PDB entry 6HU9 | electron microscopy, 3.35 A resolution | chains o and w of the 44 polymer chains in the assembly

Chain o:
Protein: Cytochrome c oxidase subunit 3
Source organism: Saccharomyces cerevisiae (strain ATCC 204508 / S288c)
Notes: EC 1.9.3.1
Reference sequence: P00420 (COX3_YEAST); residues 1-269 here = UniProt positions 1-269
Amino-acid sequence (269 residues; row label = number of the first residue in the row):
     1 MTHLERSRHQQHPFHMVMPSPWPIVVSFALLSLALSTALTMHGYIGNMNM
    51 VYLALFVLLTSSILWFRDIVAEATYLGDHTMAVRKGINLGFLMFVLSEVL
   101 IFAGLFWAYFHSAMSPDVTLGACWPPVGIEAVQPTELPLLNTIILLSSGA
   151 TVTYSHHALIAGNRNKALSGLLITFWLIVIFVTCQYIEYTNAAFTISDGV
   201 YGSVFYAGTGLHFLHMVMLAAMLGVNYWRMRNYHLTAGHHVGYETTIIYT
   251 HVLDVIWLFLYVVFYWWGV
Curated features (UniProtKB/Swiss-Prot):
  - natural variant: V263 (V263T: In strain: D273-10B/A48)

Chain w:
Protein: Cytochrome c oxidase subunit 6A, mitochondrial
Source organism: Saccharomyces cerevisiae (strain ATCC 204508 / S288c)
Notes: EC 1.9.3.1
Reference sequence: P32799 (COX13_YEAST); residue numbers follow UniProt; this construct covers 10-129
Amino-acid sequence (131 residues; each row starts with the number of its first residue):
    10 ASSLPPNALKPAFGPPDKVAAQKFKESLMATEKHAKDTSNMWVKISVWVA
    60 LPAIALTAVNTYFVEKEHAEHREHLKHVPDSEWPRDYEFMNIRSKPFFWG
   110 DGDKTLFWNPVVNRHIEHDDGARGSHHHHHH
Not modelled in the structure: 10-12, 126-140
Differences from the reference sequence: expression tag (130-140)

How chain o and chain w interact:
Contacting residue pairs - 60 pairs, chain o then chain w:
  M1(o) - P20(w)
  M1(o) - F22(w)
  T2(o) - A17(w)
  T2(o) - K19(w)
  H3(o) - N16(w)
  H3(o) - A17(w)  hydrogen bond (backbone-backbone)
  H3(o) - K19(w)  hydrogen bond (backbone-backbone)
  H3(o) - A21(w)
  L4(o) - A17(w)  hydrogen bond (backbone-backbone)
  R6(o) - F22(w)
  T40(o) - F107(w)
  M41(o) - K104(w)  hydrogen bond (backbone-side chain)
  M41(o) - F107(w)  hydrophobic
  M48(o) - F107(w)  hydrophobic
  T119(o) - F98(w)
  L120(o) - F98(w)
  P126(o) - F98(w)  hydrophobic
  V127(o) - Y96(w)
  V127(o) - F98(w)
  E136(o) - T70(w)  hydrogen bond (backbone-side chain)
  E136(o) - V73(w)
  E136(o) - H77(w)  salt bridge
  L137(o) - T70(w)
  L140(o) - T66(w)
  L140(o) - T70(w)
  I143(o) - I63(w)  hydrophobic
  I143(o) - T66(w)
  I144(o) - I63(w)  hydrophobic
  T153(o) - W51(w)
  Y154(o) - S48(w)
  Y154(o) - W51(w)  hydrophobic
  Y154(o) - V52(w)  hydrophobic
  H157(o) - A44(w)
  H157(o) - T47(w)
  H157(o) - S48(w)  hydrogen bond (backbone-side chain)
  A158(o) - S48(w)  hydrogen bond (backbone-side chain)
  I160(o) - E41(w)
  I160(o) - A44(w)  hydrophobic
  A161(o) - E41(w)
  A161(o) - A44(w)
  A161(o) - K45(w)
  Y186(o) - F116(w)  hydrophobic
  Y189(o) - F116(w)  hydrophobic
  T190(o) - N118(w)
  N191(o) - R81(w)
  A192(o) - V121(w)
  A192(o) - N122(w)  hydrogen bond (backbone-side chain)
  A193(o) - V121(w)  hydrophobic
  A193(o) - N122(w)  hydrogen bond (backbone-side chain)
  F194(o) - N122(w)
  T195(o) - T114(w)
  T195(o) - W117(w)
  S197(o) - F98(w)
  S197(o) - N100(w)  hydrogen bond (backbone-backbone)
  S197(o) - I101(w)  hydrogen bond (backbone-backbone)
  S197(o) - R102(w)  hydrogen bond
  D198(o) - F98(w)
  D198(o) - M99(w)
  D198(o) - N100(w)  hydrogen bond (side chain-backbone)
  G199(o) - F98(w)  hydrogen bond (backbone-backbone)
Other interface residues (no listed pair), chain o (42 interface residues in all): H42, G128, I129, L139, S147, A150, L177, I196
Other interface residues (no listed pair), chain w (37 interface residues in all): T40, A59, A62, E97

In short:
42 residues of chain o face 37 of chain w across their interface, with 14 hydrogen bonds and 1 salt bridge.
Among the polar pairs are E136(o)-H77(w), M41(o)-K104(w) and E136(o)-T70(w).
Here chain o is Cytochrome c oxidase subunit 3 and chain w is Cytochrome c oxidase subunit 6A, mitochondrial,
both from Saccharomyces cerevisiae (strain ATCC 204508 / S288c). Entry 6HU9 (III2-IV2 mitochondrial
respiratory supercomplex from S. cerevisiae) was determined by electron microscopy.
